6GRJ - chains E and F of the 10 polymer chains in the assembly; structure by X-ray diffraction, 2.94 A resolution.

# Chain E (and F)
Protein: AhlB
Organism: Aeromonas hydrophila
Notes: chain F of this document is another copy of the same molecule, construct and numbering; everything in this record applies to it too
UniProtKB: A0A081US78 (A0A081US78_AERHY); numbering as in UniProt (aligned over 1-359)
Sequence (367 residues; row label = number of the first residue in the row):
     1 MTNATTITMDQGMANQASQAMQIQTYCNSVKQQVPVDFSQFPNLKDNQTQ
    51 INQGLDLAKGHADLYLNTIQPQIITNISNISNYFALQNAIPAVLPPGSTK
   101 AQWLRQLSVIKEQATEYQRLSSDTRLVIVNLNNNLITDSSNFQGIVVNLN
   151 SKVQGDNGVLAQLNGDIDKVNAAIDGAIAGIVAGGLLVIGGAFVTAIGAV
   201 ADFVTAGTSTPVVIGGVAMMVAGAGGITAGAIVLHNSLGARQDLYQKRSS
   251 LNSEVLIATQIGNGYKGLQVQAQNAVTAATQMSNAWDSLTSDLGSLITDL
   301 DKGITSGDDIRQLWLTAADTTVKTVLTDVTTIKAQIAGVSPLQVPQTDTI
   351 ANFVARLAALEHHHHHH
Not modelled in the structure: 1, 205-206, 342-367 (chain F: 1-16, 204-207, 338-367)
Construct notes: engineered mutation Ile336 (Met in A0A081US78); expression tag (360-367)
Modified residues: Mse1 (selenomethionine); Mse9, Mse13, Mse21, Mse219, Mse220, Mse282 (selenomethionine; parent Met)
Ion coordination: Na+ site 1: Gly12, Ala278; Na+ site 2 near Ser139 (its only coordinating residue here)

# Interface between chain E and chain F
Pairs across the interface (113; chain E residue first):
  Gln24(E) - Thr280(F)
  Gln24(E) - Asn284(F)  hydrogen bond
  Asn28(E) - Ile136(F)
  Asn28(E) - Val276(F)
  Asn28(E) - Thr280(F)  hydrogen bond
  Lys31(E) - Asn133(F)  hydrogen bond
  Lys31(E) - Ile136(F)
  Gln32(E) - Ser139(F)  hydrogen bond
  Gln32(E) - Ser140(F)  hydrogen bond (backbone-side chain)
  Gln32(E) - Gln269(F)
  Gln32(E) - Gln273(F)  hydrogen bond
  Gln32(E) - Val276(F)
  Gln33(E) - Ser140(F)  hydrogen bond (backbone-side chain)
  Val34(E) - Ser140(F)
  Val34(E) - Gly144(F)
  Leu66(E) - Arg125(F)  hydrogen bond (backbone-side chain)
  Asn67(E) - Arg125(F)  hydrogen bond
  Asn67(E) - Val129(F)
  Gln70(E) - Asn284(F)
  Pro71(E) - Asp287(F)
  Ile74(E) - Asn284(F)
  Ile74(E) - Asp287(F)
  Ile74(E) - Ser288(F)
  Thr75(E) - Ser291(F)  hydrogen bond
  Ser78(E) - Ser288(F)
  Ser78(E) - Ser291(F)
  Ser78(E) - Asp292(F)  hydrogen bond
  Ser78(E) - Ser295(F)
  Asn82(E) - Ser295(F)
  Asn82(E) - Asp299(F)  hydrogen bond
  Asn82(E) - Thr321(F)  hydrogen bond
  Ala85(E) - Thr320(F)
  Leu86(E) - Leu313(F)
  Leu86(E) - Trp314(F)  hydrophobic
  Leu86(E) - Ala317(F)  hydrophobic
  Ala89(E) - Leu313(F)  hydrophobic
  Ala89(E) - Thr316(F)
  Ile90(E) - Leu313(F)  hydrophobic
  Val93(E) - Gln312(F)
  Val93(E) - Thr316(F)
  Gln102(E) - Asp309(F)  hydrogen bond
  Arg105(E) - Asp309(F)  salt bridge
  Arg105(E) - Ile310(F)
  Gln106(E) - Asp309(F)  hydrogen bond (side chain-backbone)
  Gln106(E) - Ile310(F)
  Gln106(E) - Leu313(F)
  Val109(E) - Leu313(F)  hydrophobic
  Val109(E) - Trp314(F)  hydrophobic
  Gln113(E) - Lys302(F)
  Gln113(E) - Trp314(F)
  Asn171(E) - Gln162(F)
  Ile174(E) - Asp166(F)
  Asp175(E) - Asp166(F)
  Asp175(E) - Lys169(F)  salt bridge
  Ile178(E) - Asp166(F)
  Ile178(E) - Lys169(F)
  Ile178(E) - Val170(F)  hydrophobic
  Val182(E) - Lys169(F)
  Val182(E) - Ala172(F)  hydrophobic
  Val182(E) - Ala173(F)
  Gly185(E) - Val233(F)
  Val188(E) - Val233(F)  hydrophobic
  Ile189(E) - Gly176(F)
  Ile189(E) - Ala177(F)  hydrophobic
  Ile189(E) - Gly180(F)
  Ile189(E) - Gly230(F)
  Ala192(E) - Gly225(F)
  Ala192(E) - Ala229(F)  hydrophobic
  Phe193(E) - Gly180(F)
  Phe193(E) - Ala183(F)  hydrophobic
  Phe193(E) - Leu187(F)  hydrophobic
  Phe193(E) - Ala222(F)
  Phe193(E) - Gly226(F)
  Ala196(E) - Val221(F)
  Ala196(E) - Ala222(F)  hydrophobic
  Val200(E) - Ala218(F)  hydrophobic
  Val204(E) - Ile214(F)  hydrophobic
  Ile227(E) - Asn236(F)
  Leu238(E) - Leu244(F)  hydrophobic
  Leu238(E) - Lys247(F)
  Arg241(E) - Gln162(F)
  Arg241(E) - Leu163(F)
  Arg241(E) - Asp166(F)  salt bridge
  Gln242(E) - Asn43(F)
  Gln242(E) - Asp156(F)  hydrogen bond
  Gln242(E) - Val159(F)
  Gln242(E) - Leu251(F)
  Gln242(E) - Glu254(F)  hydrogen bond
  Tyr245(E) - Gly155(F)
  Tyr245(E) - Gly158(F)
  Tyr245(E) - Val159(F)  hydrophobic
  Tyr245(E) - Gln162(F)
  Gln246(E) - Asn43(F)
  Gln246(E) - Ser151(F)
  Gln246(E) - Lys152(F)  hydrogen bond (side chain-backbone)
  Gln246(E) - Gly155(F)
  Gln246(E) - Asp156(F)  hydrogen bond
  Ser249(E) - Ser151(F)  hydrogen bond (side chain-backbone)
  Ser249(E) - Gly155(F)
  Ser253(E) - Ser151(F)
  Ile257(E) - Val147(F)  hydrophobic
  Lys333(E) - Ser288(F)
  Lys333(E) - Asp292(F)  salt bridge
  Lys333(E) - Thr324(F)
  Lys333(E) - Asp328(F)  salt bridge
  Ile336(E) - Gln281(F)
  Ile336(E) - Asn284(F)
  Ala337(E) - Gln19(F)  hydrogen bond (backbone-side chain)
  Ala337(E) - Gln281(F)
  Ala337(E) - Thr331(F)
  Ala337(E) - Gln335(F)  hydrogen bond (backbone-side chain)
  Gly338(E) - Gln19(F)  hydrogen bond (backbone-side chain)
  Gly338(E) - Gln281(F)
Interface residues without a listed pair, chain E (60 interface residues in all): Asp63, Ser81, Leu94, Ile110, Glu112, Leu186, Ile197, Ser250, Glu254, Val339
Interface residues without a listed pair, chain F (76 interface residues in all): Asn132, Gln143, Asn148, Gln154, Gly184, Asp243, Ala285, Ala334

# Summary
The interface between chain E and chain F involves 60 residues on one side and 76 on the other; the contacts
include 23 hydrogen bonds and 5 salt bridges. Polar pairs include Arg105(E)-Asp309(F), Asp175(E)-Lys169(F) and
Arg241(E)-Asp166(F).
Both chains are AhlB (Aeromonas hydrophila). Entry 6GRJ (Structure of the AhlB pore of the tripartite
alpha-pore forming toxin, AHL, from Aeromonas hydrophila) was determined by X-ray diffraction (same
publication as 6H2D, 6H2E, 6H2F, 6R1J and 6GRK).
